8OIX - chains H and b of the 28 polymer chains in the assembly; structure by electron microscopy, 2.89 A resolution.

== Chain H ==
Molecule: Proteasome subunit beta
Source organism: Trichomonas vaginalis G3
UniProtKB: A2E7Z2 (A2E7Z2_TRIV3); residues 1-204 here correspond to UniProt positions 13-216 (UniProt number = residue number + 12)
Amino-acid sequence (204 residues; numbered 1 to 204; the number before each row is that of its first residue):
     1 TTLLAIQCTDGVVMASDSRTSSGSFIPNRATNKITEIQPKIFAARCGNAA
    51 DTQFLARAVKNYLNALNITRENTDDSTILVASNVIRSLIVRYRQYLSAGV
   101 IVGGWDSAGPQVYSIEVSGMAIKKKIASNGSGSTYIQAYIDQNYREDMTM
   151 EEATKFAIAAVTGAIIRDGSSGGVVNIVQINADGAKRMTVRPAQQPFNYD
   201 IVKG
Glycans and other covalent adducts: Salinosporamide A, bound form (SA1) linked to Thr1
Small-molecule neighbours: Salinosporamide A, bound form (SA1; (3ar,6r,6as)-6-((S)-((S)-cyclohex-2-enyl)(hydroxy)methyl)-6a-methyl-4-oxo-hexahydro-2H-furo[3,2-c]pyrrole-6-carbaldehyde): Arg19, Thr20, Ser21, Thr31, Lys33, Arg45, Cys46, Gly47, Asn48, Ala49, Thr52, Ser131, Ser170
Reported in the primary citation:
  - catalytic residues: Thr1, Asp17, Lys33 (by similarity / conservation)
  - catalytic residues: Ser131, Asp168, Ser170 (citing earlier work)
  - binding site for Salinosporamide A, bound form: Thr1
  - specificity-determining residues: Cys46 (proposed by the authors, not directly observed)

== Chain b ==
Molecule: Family T1, proteasome beta subunit, threonine peptidase
Source organism: Trichomonas vaginalis G3
UniProtKB: A2F3X4 (A2F3X4_TRIV3); residues 1-214 here = UniProt positions 1-214
Amino-acid sequence (244 residues; each row starts with the number of its first residue):
     1 MQVITASGAIVAAKYDGGILLASDLSITYGSMFRHNNVSHFVEVAPNIII
    51 GASGEFADFQTLIEVIKSVILQQQCKHNGEYLTASEVHNYIKRYMYQCRS
   101 NMKPLSCKVIVAGINPDGSKFLACTDPYGASWESDHIGTGFGKYLQGLQI
   151 ADVVNGSFDDVKKGITEVFRAVNARNTTANGKIEFITVTPQGINHLAPEQ
   201 IDPNWEVVEGTWDQSAWSHPQFEKGGGSGGGSGGSAWSHPQFEK
Unresolved in the structure: 209-244
Differences from the reference sequence: expression tag (215-244)

== How chain H and chain b interact ==
Contacting residue pairs (51):
  Arg19(H) - Thr177(b)  hydrogen bond (side chain-backbone)
  Ser21(H) - Thr177(b)
  Gly23(H) - Thr177(b)
  Ser24(H) - Phe141(b)
  Ser24(H) - Arg175(b)
  Ser24(H) - Asn176(b)
  Ser24(H) - Thr177(b)  hydrogen bond (backbone-backbone)
  Phe25(H) - Phe141(b)  hydrophobic
  Phe25(H) - Arg175(b)
  Ile26(H) - Ala174(b)
  Ile26(H) - Arg175(b)  hydrogen bond (backbone-side chain)
  Ile26(H) - Asn176(b)
  Ile26(H) - Thr177(b)
  Pro27(H) - Arg175(b)  hydrogen bond (backbone-side chain)
  Arg29(H) - Ala174(b)
  Arg29(H) - Arg175(b)
  Arg29(H) - Pro203(b)
  Arg29(H) - Asn204(b)  hydrogen bond (side chain-backbone)
  Arg29(H) - Trp205(b)
  Arg29(H) - Val207(b)
  Ala30(H) - Val207(b)  hydrophobic
  Ala30(H) - Val208(b)  hydrophobic
  Tyr135(H) - Ser31(b)
  Tyr135(H) - Met32(b)
  Ile166(H) - Phe33(b)
  Ile166(H) - Asn180(b)
  Arg167(H) - Met32(b)
  Arg167(H) - Phe33(b)  hydrogen bond (side chain-backbone)
  Arg167(H) - Arg34(b)  hydrogen bond (side chain-backbone)
  Asp168(H) - Ser31(b)  hydrogen bond
  Gly169(H) - Ser31(b)  hydrogen bond (backbone-backbone)
  Gly169(H) - Thr177(b)
  Ser170(H) - Ser31(b)
  Gly173(H) - Trp205(b)
  Val174(H) - Trp205(b)  hydrophobic
  Val174(H) - Val208(b)  hydrophobic
  Thr189(H) - Val208(b)
  Arg191(H) - Trp205(b)  hydrogen bond (side chain-backbone)
  Arg191(H) - Glu206(b)  salt bridge
  Arg191(H) - Val208(b)
  Pro192(H) - Trp205(b)
  Asn198(H) - Gln200(b)
  Tyr199(H) - Phe33(b)  hydrophobic
  Tyr199(H) - Asn36(b)  hydrogen bond (backbone-side chain)
  Tyr199(H) - Gly181(b)
  Tyr199(H) - Lys182(b)  hydrogen bond
  Tyr199(H) - Gln200(b)  hydrogen bond
  Asp200(H) - Lys182(b)  salt bridge
  Val202(H) - Phe33(b)  hydrophobic
  Val202(H) - Asn36(b)
  Lys203(H) - Asn37(b)
Other interface residues (no listed pair), chain H (27 interface residues in all): Ser18, Asn28
Other interface residues (no listed pair), chain b (25 interface residues in all): His35, Leu145, Asn173, Thr178

== Overview ==
27 residues of chain H face 25 of chain b across their interface; the contacts include 13 hydrogen bonds and 2
salt bridges. Polar pairs include Arg191(H)-Glu206(b), Asp200(H)-Lys182(b) and Arg19(H)-Thr177(b). From the
paper: catalytic residues Thr1(H), Asp17(H) and Lys33(H) among others; a binding site for Salinosporamide A,
bound form at Thr1(H).
Chain H is Proteasome subunit beta and chain b is Family T1, proteasome beta subunit, threonine peptidase,
both from Trichomonas vaginalis G3; the structure, CryoEM structure of 20S Trichomonas vaginalis proteasome in
complex with proteasome inhibitor Salinosporamid A, was determined by electron microscopy together with 8P0T
from the same study.
